7BO8 - chains B and C of the 6 polymer chains in the assembly; structure by X-ray diffraction, 1.84 A resolution.

# Chain B (and C)
Molecule: CC-Type2-(VaYd)4-Y3F-W19(BrPhe)-Y24F
Notes: chain C of this document is another copy of the same molecule, construct and numbering; everything in this record applies to it too
Amino-acid sequence (32 residues; each row starts with the number of its first residue; numbering starts at 0):
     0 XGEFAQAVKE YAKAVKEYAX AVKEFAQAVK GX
Modified positions: ACE (acetyl group) at position 0; 4BF (4-bromo-L-phenylalanine) at position 19; NH2 (amino group) at position 31
Small-molecule neighbours: oxamic acid (OXM): Ala-27, Val-28, Gly-30

# Interface between chain B and chain C
Pairs across the interface (34; chain B residue first):
  Gly-1(B) / Glu-2(C)
  Phe-3(B) / Phe-3(C)  hydrophobic
  Ala-4(B) / Glu-2(C)
  Ala-4(B) / Phe-3(C)  hydrophobic
  Ala-4(B) / Ala-6(C)
  Gln-5(B) / Glu-2(C)
  Val-7(B) / Ala-6(C)
  Val-7(B) / Tyr-10(C)  hydrophobic
  Lys-8(B) / Glu-2(C)  salt bridge
  Lys-8(B) / Ala-6(C)
  Lys-8(B) / Glu-9(C)
  Tyr-10(B) / Tyr-10(C)  hydrophobic
  Ala-11(B) / Glu-9(C)
  Ala-11(B) / Tyr-10(C)  hydrophobic
  Ala-11(B) / Ala-13(C)
  Val-14(B) / Ala-13(C)
  Val-14(B) / Tyr-17(C)  hydrophobic
  Lys-15(B) / Lys-12(C)
  Lys-15(B) / Ala-13(C)
  Lys-15(B) / Glu-16(C)  salt bridge
  Tyr-17(B) / Tyr-17(C)  hydrophobic
  Ala-18(B) / Glu-16(C)
  Ala-18(B) / Tyr-17(C)  hydrophobic
  Ala-18(B) / Ala-20(C)
  Val-21(B) / Ala-20(C)
  Val-21(B) / Phe-24(C)  hydrophobic
  Lys-22(B) / Ala-20(C)
  Phe-24(B) / Phe-24(C)  hydrophobic
  Ala-25(B) / Glu-23(C)
  Ala-25(B) / Phe-24(C)
  Ala-25(B) / Ala-27(C)
  Val-28(B) / Ala-27(C)
  Lys-29(B) / Glu-23(C)  salt bridge
  Lys-29(B) / Ala-27(C)
Interface residues without a listed pair, chain B (19 interface residues in all): Lys-12
Interface residues without a listed pair, chain C (19 interface residues in all): Gln-5, Val-7, Val-14, 4BF_19, Val-21, Val-28

# Overview
The chain B/chain C interface involves 19 residues from each chain; the contacts include 3 salt bridges. Polar
pairs include Lys-8(B)/Glu-2(C), Lys-15(B)/Glu-16(C) and Lys-29(B)/Glu-23(C). Ligands of chain B: oxamic acid.
Chain B and chain C are both CC-Type2-(VaYd)4-Y3F-W19(BrPhe)-Y24F; the structure, A hexameric de novo
coiled-coil assembly: CC-Type2-(VaYd)4-Y3F-W19(BrPhe)-Y24F, was determined by X-ray diffraction (same
publication as 7BO9 and 7BOA).
